Entry 3QIU (X-ray diffraction, 2.70 A resolution); this record covers chains A and B of the 5 polymer chains in the assembly.

Chain A:
Name: H-2 CLASS II HISTOCOMPATIBILITY ANTIGEN, E-K alpha chain
Organism: Mus musculus
UniProt: P04224 (HA22_MOUSE); residues 3-181 here correspond to UniProt positions 28-206 (UniProt number = residue number + 25)
Chain sequence (179 residues; row label = number of the first residue in the row):
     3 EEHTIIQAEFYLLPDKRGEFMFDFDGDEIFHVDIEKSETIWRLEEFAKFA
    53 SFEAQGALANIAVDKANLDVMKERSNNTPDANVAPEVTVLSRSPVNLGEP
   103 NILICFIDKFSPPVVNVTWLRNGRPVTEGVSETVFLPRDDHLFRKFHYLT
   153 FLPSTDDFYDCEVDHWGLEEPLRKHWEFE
Disulfide bonds: Cys107-Cys163
Glycans and other covalent adducts: N-acetylglucosamine (NAG) linked to Asn118
Curated features (UniProtKB/Swiss-Prot):
  - region: Glu179 to Glu181 (Connecting peptide)
  - glycosylation: Asn118 (N-linked (GlcNAc...) asparagine)

Chain B:
Name: MHC class II H2-ia-beta chain
Organism: Mus musculus
UniProt: Q31163 (Q31163_MOUSE); residues 3-198 here correspond to UniProt positions 29-224 (UniProt number = residue number + 26)
Chain sequence (196 residues; numbered 3 to 198; the number before each row is that of its first residue):
     3 SRPWFLEYCKSECHFYNGTQRVRLLVRYFYNLEENLRFDSDVGEFRAVTE
    53 LGRPDAENWNSQPEFLEQKRAEVDTVCRHNYEIFDNFLVPRRVEPTVTVY
   103 PTKTQPLEHHNLLVCSVSDFYPGNIEVRWFRNGKEEKTGIVSTGLVRNGD
   153 WTFQTLVMLETVPQSGEVYTCQVEHPSLTDPVTVEWKAQSTSAQNK
Disordered / not traced: 105-113, 134-135, 165-170, 187-198
Disulfide bonds: Cys15-Cys79, Cys117-Cys173
Glycans and other covalent adducts: N-acetylglucosamine (NAG) linked to Asn19

Interface between chain A and chain B:
Contacting residue pairs (118):
  Glu3(A) - Phe17(B)
  Glu3(A) - Tyr18(B)
  Glu3(A) - Asn19(B)
  Glu3(A) - Gly20(B)  hydrogen bond (backbone-backbone)
  Glu3(A) - Tyr83(B)
  Glu3(A) - Val91(B)
  Glu4(A) - Phe17(B)
  Glu4(A) - Tyr18(B)
  His5(A) - His16(B)
  His5(A) - Phe17(B)  hydrogen bond (backbone-backbone)
  His5(A) - Tyr83(B)
  His5(A) - Val91(B)
  Thr6(A) - Cys15(B)
  Thr6(A) - His16(B)
  Ile7(A) - Ser13(B)
  Ile7(A) - Glu14(B)
  Ile7(A) - Cys15(B)  hydrogen bond (backbone-backbone)
  Ile7(A) - Phe17(B)  hydrophobic
  Ile7(A) - Phe86(B)  hydrophobic
  Ile8(A) - Ser13(B)
  Ile8(A) - Glu14(B)
  Gln9(A) - Cys11(B)
  Gln9(A) - Lys12(B)
  Gln9(A) - Ser13(B)  hydrogen bond (backbone-backbone)
  Ala10(A) - Cys11(B)
  Glu11(A) - Tyr10(B)
  Glu11(A) - Cys11(B)  hydrogen bond (backbone-backbone)
  Phe12(A) - Leu8(B)  hydrophobic
  Phe12(A) - Glu9(B)
  Phe12(A) - Tyr10(B)  hydrophobic
  Tyr13(A) - Phe7(B)
  Tyr13(A) - Leu8(B)
  Tyr13(A) - Glu9(B)  hydrogen bond (backbone-backbone)
  Leu14(A) - Phe7(B)
  Leu15(A) - Trp6(B)
  Leu15(A) - Phe7(B)  hydrogen bond (backbone-backbone)
  Pro16(A) - Arg4(B)
  Asp17(A) - Arg4(B)  salt bridge
  Phe26(A) - Val91(B)  hydrophobic
  Phe26(A) - Tyr123(B)
  Phe26(A) - Trp153(B)  hydrophobic
  Asp27(A) - Arg149(B)  hydrogen bond (backbone-side chain)
  Gly28(A) - Arg149(B)
  Asp29(A) - Tyr123(B)
  Asp29(A) - Arg149(B)  salt bridge
  Asp29(A) - Trp153(B)
  Glu30(A) - Trp153(B)  hydrogen bond (backbone-side chain)
  Ile31(A) - Phe86(B)  hydrophobic
  Ile31(A) - Leu90(B)  hydrophobic
  Arg44(A) - Gly151(B)  hydrogen bond (side chain-backbone)
  Arg44(A) - Asp152(B)
  Arg44(A) - Trp153(B)
  Leu45(A) - Arg93(B)
  Glu47(A) - Arg93(B)  salt bridge
  Phe48(A) - Phe89(B)  hydrophobic
  Phe48(A) - Leu90(B)  hydrophobic
  Phe48(A) - Trp153(B)
  Phe51(A) - Ile85(B)
  Phe51(A) - Phe89(B)  hydrophobic
  Ala52(A) - Ile85(B)  hydrophobic
  Asp66(A) - Glu9(B)
  Leu70(A) - Phe7(B)
  Leu70(A) - Leu8(B)
  Leu70(A) - Glu9(B)
  Leu70(A) - Tyr32(B)  hydrophobic
  Met73(A) - Glu9(B)
  Met73(A) - Tyr32(B)  hydrophobic
  Met73(A) - Asn37(B)
  Met73(A) - Asp57(B)
  Lys74(A) - Phe7(B)
  Lys74(A) - Tyr32(B)
  Arg76(A) - Leu53(B)  hydrogen bond (side chain-backbone)
  Arg76(A) - Pro56(B)
  Arg76(A) - Asp57(B)  salt bridge
  Ser77(A) - Tyr32(B)  hydrogen bond
  Asn79(A) - Phe7(B)
  Thr80(A) - Asn33(B)
  Pro81(A) - Pro5(B)  hydrophobic
  Asp82(A) - Trp6(B)  hydrogen bond (backbone-side chain)
  Asp82(A) - Asn33(B)
  Asp82(A) - Leu34(B)
  Ala83(A) - Trp6(B)  hydrogen bond (backbone-side chain)
  Ala83(A) - Leu34(B)
  Asn84(A) - Ser3(B)  hydrogen bond
  Asn84(A) - Arg4(B)
  Asn84(A) - Trp6(B)
  Val85(A) - Leu34(B)  hydrophobic
  Ser93(A) - Gln156(B)
  Arg94(A) - Asp121(B)  salt bridge
  Arg94(A) - Asp152(B)  salt bridge
  Arg94(A) - Thr154(B)
  Arg94(A) - Gln156(B)
  Pro96(A) - Ser118(B)
  Pro96(A) - Ser120(B)
  Ile106(A) - Asn150(B)
  Ser113(A) - Trp6(B)
  Ser113(A) - Leu34(B)
  Pro114(A) - Trp6(B)  hydrophobic
  Pro115(A) - Leu8(B)
  Pro139(A) - Tyr10(B)
  Pro139(A) - Lys12(B)
  Arg140(A) - Lys12(B)  hydrogen bond (backbone-side chain)
  Asp141(A) - Lys12(B)  hydrogen bond (backbone-side chain)
  Asp141(A) - Arg29(B)  hydrogen bond (backbone-side chain)
  Asp142(A) - Lys12(B)  hydrogen bond (backbone-side chain)
  His143(A) - Tyr10(B)
  His143(A) - Phe31(B)
  His143(A) - Leu34(B)
  Phe145(A) - Leu8(B)  hydrophobic
  Phe145(A) - Tyr10(B)
  Phe148(A) - Arg149(B)
  Phe148(A) - Asn150(B)
  Phe148(A) - Gly151(B)
  Tyr150(A) - Asn150(B)  hydrogen bond (side chain-backbone)
  Tyr150(A) - Gly151(B)
  Tyr150(A) - Asp152(B)
  Trp168(A) - Ser3(B)
  Trp168(A) - Arg4(B)
Also at the interface, not in a pair above, chain A (61 interface residues in all): Phe24, Asn69, Leu92, Leu144, Arg146
Also at the interface, not in a pair above, chain B (48 interface residues in all): Asn82, Asn88, Val148

Summary:
61 residues of chain A and 48 residues of chain B are in contact, with 20 hydrogen bonds and 6 salt bridges.
Among the polar pairs are Asp17(A)-Arg4(B), Asp29(A)-Arg149(B) and Glu47(A)-Arg93(B). Covalently linked
N-acetylglucosamine: at Asn118(A). Covalently linked N-acetylglucosamine: at Asn19(B).
Chain A is H-2 CLASS II HISTOCOMPATIBILITY ANTIGEN, E-K alpha chain and chain B is MHC class II H2-ia-beta
chain, both from Mus musculus; the structure, Crystal structure of the 226 TCR in complex with MCC/I-Ek, was
determined by X-ray diffraction, deposited together with 3QIW, 3QJF and 3QJH.
